1HH9 - chains A and C of the 3 polymer chains in the assembly; structure by X-ray diffraction, 2.70 A resolution.

# Chain A
Molecule: IGG2A kappa antibody CB41 (light chain)
Organism: Mus musculus
Notes: antibody fragment or engineered binder
Chain sequence (214 residues; row label = number of the first residue in the row):
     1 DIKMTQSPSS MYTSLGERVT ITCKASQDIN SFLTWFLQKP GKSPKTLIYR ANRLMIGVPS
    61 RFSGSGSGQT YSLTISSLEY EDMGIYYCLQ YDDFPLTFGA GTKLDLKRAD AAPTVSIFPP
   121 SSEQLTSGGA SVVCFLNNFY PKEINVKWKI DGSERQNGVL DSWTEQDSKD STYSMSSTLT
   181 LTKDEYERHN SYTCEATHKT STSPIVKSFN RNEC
Disulfides: Cys23-Cys88, Cys134-Cys194

# Chain C
Molecule: Pep-2
Chain sequence (12 residues; row label = number of the first residue in the row):
     1 DATPEDLNAK LX
Modified / non-standard residues: NH2 (amino group) at position 12

# Chain A / chain C interface
Residue-residue contacts (14):
  Phe32(A) with Glu5(C); Leu7(C), hydrophobic
  Tyr49(A) with Asp1(C); Ala2(C); Glu5(C)
  Arg50(A) with Glu5(C), salt bridge
  Arg53(A) with Glu5(C), salt bridge
  Leu54(A) with Asp1(C)
  Ile56(A) with Asp1(C)
  Tyr91(A) with Glu5(C); Asp6(C); Leu7(C)
  Asp92(A) with Leu7(C)
  Phe94(A) with Leu11(C)
Other interface residues (no listed pair), chain A (10 interface residues in all): Met55

# In short
10 residues of chain A face 6 of chain C across their interface, with 2 salt bridges. Polar pairs include
Arg50(A)-Glu5(C) and Arg53(A)-Glu5(C).
Chain A is IGG2A kappa antibody CB41 (light chain) (Mus musculus) and chain C is Pep-2; the structure,
Anti-P24 (HIV-1) fab fragment CB41 complexed with a peptide, was determined by X-ray diffraction together with
1HH6 from the same study.
